7UAR - chains A and E of the 9 polymer chains in the assembly; structure by electron microscopy, 3.50 A resolution.

[Chain A]
Name: Spike glycoprotein
From: Severe acute respiratory syndrome coronavirus 2
UniProtKB: P0DTC2 (SPIKE_SARS2); numbering as in UniProt; present here: 1-672, 676-1213
Sequence (1256 residues; numbered 1 to 1259; 3 numbers in that range are skipped by the numbering (no residue carries them; nothing is unmodelled there); the number before each row is that of its first residue):
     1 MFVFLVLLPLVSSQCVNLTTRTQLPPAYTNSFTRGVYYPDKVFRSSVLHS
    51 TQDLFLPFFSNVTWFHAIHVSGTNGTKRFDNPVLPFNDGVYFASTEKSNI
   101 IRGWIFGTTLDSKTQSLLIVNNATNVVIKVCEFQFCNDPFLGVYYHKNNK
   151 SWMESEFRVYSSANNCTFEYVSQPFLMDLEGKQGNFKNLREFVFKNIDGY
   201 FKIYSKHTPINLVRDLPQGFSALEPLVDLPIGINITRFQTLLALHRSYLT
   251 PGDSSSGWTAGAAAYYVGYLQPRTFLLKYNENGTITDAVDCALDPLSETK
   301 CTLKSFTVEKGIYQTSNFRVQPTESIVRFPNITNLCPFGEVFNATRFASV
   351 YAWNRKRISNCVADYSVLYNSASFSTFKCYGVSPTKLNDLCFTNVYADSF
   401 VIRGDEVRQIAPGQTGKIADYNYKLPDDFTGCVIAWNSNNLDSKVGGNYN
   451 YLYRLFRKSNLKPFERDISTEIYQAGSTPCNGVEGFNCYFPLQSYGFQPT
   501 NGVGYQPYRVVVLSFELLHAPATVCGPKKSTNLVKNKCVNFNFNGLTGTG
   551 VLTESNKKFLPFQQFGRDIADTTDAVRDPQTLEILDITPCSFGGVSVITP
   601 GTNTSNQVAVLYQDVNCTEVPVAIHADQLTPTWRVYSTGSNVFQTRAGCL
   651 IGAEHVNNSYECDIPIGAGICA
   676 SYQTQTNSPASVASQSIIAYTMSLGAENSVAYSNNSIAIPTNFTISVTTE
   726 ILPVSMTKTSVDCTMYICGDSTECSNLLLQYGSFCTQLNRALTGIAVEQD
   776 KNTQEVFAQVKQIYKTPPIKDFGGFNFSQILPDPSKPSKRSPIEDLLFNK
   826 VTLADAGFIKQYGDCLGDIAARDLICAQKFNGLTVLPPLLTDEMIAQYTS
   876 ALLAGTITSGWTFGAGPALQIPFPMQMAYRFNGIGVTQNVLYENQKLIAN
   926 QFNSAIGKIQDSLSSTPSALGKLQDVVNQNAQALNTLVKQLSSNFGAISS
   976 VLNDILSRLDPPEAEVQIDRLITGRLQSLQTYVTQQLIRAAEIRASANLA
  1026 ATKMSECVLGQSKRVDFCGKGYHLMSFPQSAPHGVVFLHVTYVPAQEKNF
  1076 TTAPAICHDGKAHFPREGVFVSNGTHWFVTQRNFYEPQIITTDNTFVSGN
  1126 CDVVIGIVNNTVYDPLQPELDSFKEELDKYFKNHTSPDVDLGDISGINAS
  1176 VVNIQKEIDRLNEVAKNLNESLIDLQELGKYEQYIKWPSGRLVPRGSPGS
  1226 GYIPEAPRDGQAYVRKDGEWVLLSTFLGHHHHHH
Unresolved in the structure: 1-26, 67-78, 96-98, 143-155, 177-186, 247-260, 444-448, 455-490, 501-502, 621-639, 676-686, 829-852, 1147-1259
Construct notes: conflict Pro817 (Phe in P0DTC2), Pro892 (Ala in P0DTC2), Pro899 (Ala in P0DTC2), Pro942 (Ala in P0DTC2), Pro986 (Lys in P0DTC2), Pro987 (Val in P0DTC2); expression tag (1214-1259)
Swiss-Prot annotation at these positions:
  - region: Asn280 to Cys301 (Putative superantigen), Arg403 to Asp405 (Integrin-binding motif), Asn448 to Phe456 (Immunodominant HLA epitope recognized by the CD8+), Ser816 to Tyr837 (Fusion peptide 1), Lys835 to Phe855 (Fusion peptide 2), Asp1163 to Glu1202 (Heptad repeat 2)
  - site: Arg815, Ser816 (Cleavage)
  - glycosylation: Asn17 (N-linked (GlcNAc...) (complex) asparagine), Asn61 (N-linked (GlcNAc...) (hybrid) asparagine), Asn74 (N-linked (GlcNAc...) (complex) asparagine), Asn122 (N-linked (GlcNAc...) (hybrid) asparagine), Asn149 (N-linked (GlcNAc...) (complex) asparagine), Asn165 (N-linked (GlcNAc...) (complex) asparagine), Asn234 (N-linked (GlcNAc...) (high mannose) asparagine), Asn282 (N-linked (GlcNAc...) (complex) asparagine), Thr323 (O-linked (GalNAc) threonine), Ser325 (O-linked (HexNAc...) serine), Asn331 (N-linked (GlcNAc...) (complex) asparagine), Asn343 (N-linked (GlcNAc...) (complex) asparagine), Asn603 (N-linked (GlcNAc...) (hybrid) asparagine), Asn616 (N-linked (GlcNAc...) (complex) asparagine), Asn657 (N-linked (GlcNAc...) (complex) asparagine), Asn709 (N-linked (GlcNAc...) (high mannose) asparagine), Asn717 (N-linked (GlcNAc...) (hybrid) asparagine), Asn801 (N-linked (GlcNAc...) (hybrid) asparagine), Asn1074 (N-linked (GlcNAc...) (hybrid) asparagine), Asn1098 (N-linked (GlcNAc...) (complex) asparagine) and 4 more in UniProt
  - natural variant: Leu5 (L5F: In strain: Iota/B.1.526), Ser13 (S13I: In strain: Epsilon/B.1.427/B.1.429), Leu18 (L18F: In strain: Beta/B.1.351, Gamma/P.1 and 1 more), Thr19 (T19I: In strain: Omicron/BQ.1.1, Omicron/XBB.1.5 and 1 more; T19R: In strain: Delta/B.1.617.2, Omicron/BA.2 and 4 more), Thr20 (T20N: In strain: Gamma/P.1), Leu24 to Ala27 (sequence variant, change not given here; In strain: Omicron/BA.2, Omicron/BA.2.12.1 and 6 more), Pro26 (P26S: In strain: Gamma/P.1), Gln52 (Q52H: In strain: Omicron/EG.5.1), Ala67 (A67V: In strain: Eta/B.1.525, Omicron/BA.1), His69 to Val70 (deletion: In strain: Alpha/B.1.1.7, Eta/B.1.525 and 5 more), Gly75 (G75V: In strain: Lambda/C.37), Thr76 (T76I: In strain: Lambda/C.37), 79 further natural variant entries in UniProt
  - mutagenesis: His69 to Val70 (Increased incorporation of cleaved spike into virions), Asn121 (N121Q: Partial loss of biliverdin affinity), Arg190 (R190K: Partial loss of biliverdin affinity), Asn234 (N234Q: Increased resistance to neutralizing antibodies), Asn331 (N331Q: Reduced viral infectivity), Asn343 (N343Q: Reduced viral infectivity), Leu452 (L452R: Increased resistance to neutralizing antibodies. Decreases HLA binding to NF9 epitope. Increased binding affinity to human ACE2), Tyr453 (Y453F: Decreased HLA binding to NF9 epitope. Increased binding affinity to human ACE2), Ala475 (A475V: Increased resistance to neutralizing antibodies), Val483 (V483A: Increased resistance to neutralizing antibodies), Glu484 (E484D: Increased replication in human TMEM106B overexpressing cells), Phe490 (F490L: Increased resistance to neutralizing antibodies and human covalescent sera neutralization), 4 further mutagenesis entries in UniProt
Cystine bridges: Cys131-Cys166, Cys291-Cys301, Cys336-Cys361, Cys379-Cys432, Cys391-Cys525, Cys538-Cys590, Cys617-Cys649, Cys662-Cys671, Cys738-Cys760, Cys743-Cys749, Cys1032-Cys1043, Cys1082-Cys1126
Covalently attached groups: N-acetylglucosamine (NAG) linked to Asn61, Asn122, Asn234, Asn282, Asn331, Asn343, Asn603, Asn709, Asn717, Asn801, Asn1098, Asn1134
What the authors report for this chain:
  - post-translational modification sites: Asn282, Asn603

[Chain E]
Name: C1717 Fab Light Chain
From: Homo sapiens
Notes: antibody fragment or engineered binder
Sequence (216 residues; numbered 1 to 216; the number before each row is that of its first residue; X marks 1 residue of unknown identity (built as UNK)):
     1 QSVLTQPPSASGTPGQRVTISCSGSSSNIGSNTVNWYQHLPGTAPKLLMS
    51 SDDQRPSGVPARFSGSKSGTSASLAISGLRSEDEADYYCASWDDRLNGVV
   101 FGGGTKLTVLGQPKAAPSVTLFPPSSEELQANKATLVCLISDFYPGAVTV
   151 AWKADSSPVKAGVETTTPSKQSNNKYAASSYLSLTPXQWKSHRSYSCQVT
   201 HEGSTVEKTVAPTECS
Unresolved in the structure: 111-216
Cystine bridges: Cys22-Cys89

[How chain A and chain E interact]
Pairs across the interface - 7 pairs, chain A then chain E:
  Gln218(A) with Trp92(E); Asn97(E)
  Lys278(A) with Ser51(E)
  Thr286(A) with Thr33(E)
  Thr307(A) with Pro56(E); Ser57(E)
  Ser939(A) with Arg80(E)
Also at the interface, not in a pair above, chain A (11 interface residues in all): Asn211, Pro217, Gly219, Asp287, Glu309, Thr602
Also at the interface, not in a pair above, chain E (9 interface residues in all): Arg55, Arg95
The authors on this interface:
  - epitope / paratope residues, chain A: Ile210(A), Thr286(A)

[Summary]
11 residues of chain A face 9 of chain E across their interface. N-acetylglucosamine is covalently linked to
Asn61(A), Asn122(A), Asn234(A), Asn282(A), Asn331(A) and Asn343(A) and 6 more. Curated annotation (UniProt)
lists 17 mutagenesis sites on chain A. From the paper: epitope/paratope residues Ile210(A) and Thr286(A);
modification sites Asn282(A) and Asn603(A).
Chain A is Spike glycoprotein (Severe acute respiratory syndrome coronavirus 2) and chain E is C1717 Fab Light
Chain (Homo sapiens); the structure, Structure of the SARS-CoV-2 S 6P trimer in complex with the neutralizing
antibody Fab fragment, C1717, was determined by electron microscopy (same publication as 7UAP and 7UAQ).
